PDB entry 8K9G | electron microscopy, 3.49 A resolution | chains G and E of the 8 polymer chains in the assembly

Chain G:
Molecule: 21-nt RNA strand
Sequence (21 nucleotides; each row starts with the number of its first residue):
     1 UGAGGUAGUA GGUUGUAUAG U

Chain E:
Name: Piwi domain-containing protein
Organism: Thermoflavifilum thermophilum
UniProtKB: A0A1I7NFD7 (A0A1I7NFD7_9BACT); numbering as in UniProt (aligned over 1-507)
Chain sequence (507 residues; numbered 1 to 507; the number before each row is that of its first residue):
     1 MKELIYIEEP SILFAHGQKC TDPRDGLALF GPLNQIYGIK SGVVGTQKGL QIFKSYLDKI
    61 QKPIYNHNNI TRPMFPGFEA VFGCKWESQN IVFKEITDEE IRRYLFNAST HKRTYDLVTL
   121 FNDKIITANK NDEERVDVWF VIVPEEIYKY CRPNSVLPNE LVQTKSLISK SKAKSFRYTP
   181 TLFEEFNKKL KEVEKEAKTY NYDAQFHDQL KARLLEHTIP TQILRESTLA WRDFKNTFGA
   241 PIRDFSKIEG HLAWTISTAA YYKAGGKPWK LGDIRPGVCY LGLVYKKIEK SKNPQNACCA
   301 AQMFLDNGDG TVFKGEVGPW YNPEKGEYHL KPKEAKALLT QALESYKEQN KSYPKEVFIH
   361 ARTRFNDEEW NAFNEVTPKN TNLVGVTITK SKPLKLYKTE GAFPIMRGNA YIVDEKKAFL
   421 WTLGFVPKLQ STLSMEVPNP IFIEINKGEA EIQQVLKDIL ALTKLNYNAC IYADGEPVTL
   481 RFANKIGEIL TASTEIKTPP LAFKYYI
Disordered / not traced: 153-203

Interface between chain G and chain E:
Residue-residue contacts - 16 pairs, chain G then chain E:
  U1(G) with Asp474(E), phosphate contact
  G2(G) with Leu423(E), phosphate contact; Ser434(E), phosphate contact; Met435(E), phosphate contact; Asn439(E), sugar contact
  A3(G) with Lys395(E), salt bridge to the phosphate; Val437(E), phosphate contact; Asn439(E), hydrogen bond to the phosphate
  U9(G) with Pro323(E), sugar contact; Glu324(E), sugar contact
  A10(G) with Pro323(E), phosphate contact; Glu324(E), phosphate contact; Lys325(E), phosphate contact; Gly326(E), hydrogen bond to the phosphate; Glu327(E), phosphate contact
  G11(G) with Glu327(E), phosphate contact
Also at the interface, not in a pair above, chain E (14 interface residues in all): Leu433, Arg481

Overview:
Chain G and chain E form an interface of 6 and 14 residues respectively; the contacts include 2 hydrogen bonds
and 1 salt bridge. Among the polar pairs are A3(G)-Asn439(E), A10(G)-Gly326(E) and A3(G)-Lys395(E).
Here chain G is a 21-nt RNA strand and chain E is Piwi domain-containing protein (Thermoflavifilum
thermophilum). Entry 8K9G (Cryo-EM structure of Crt-SPARTA-gRNA-tDNA dimer (conformation-1)) was determined by
electron microscopy, deposited together with 8IT1, 8ISY, 8ISZ and 8IT0.
